PDB entry 6U5J | electron microscopy, 3.50 A resolution | chains a and m of the 24 polymer chains in the assembly

# Chain a (and m)
Name: Sheath PA0622
Organism: Pseudomonas aeruginosa (strain ATCC 15692 / DSM 22644 / CIP 104116 / JCM 14847 / LMG 12228 / 1C / PRS 101 / PAO1)
Notes: chain m of this document is another copy of the same molecule, construct and numbering; everything in this record applies to it too
Reference sequence: G3XD39 (G3XD39_PSEAE); residues 1-386 here = UniProt positions 1-386
Chain sequence (386 residues; row label = number of the first residue in the row):
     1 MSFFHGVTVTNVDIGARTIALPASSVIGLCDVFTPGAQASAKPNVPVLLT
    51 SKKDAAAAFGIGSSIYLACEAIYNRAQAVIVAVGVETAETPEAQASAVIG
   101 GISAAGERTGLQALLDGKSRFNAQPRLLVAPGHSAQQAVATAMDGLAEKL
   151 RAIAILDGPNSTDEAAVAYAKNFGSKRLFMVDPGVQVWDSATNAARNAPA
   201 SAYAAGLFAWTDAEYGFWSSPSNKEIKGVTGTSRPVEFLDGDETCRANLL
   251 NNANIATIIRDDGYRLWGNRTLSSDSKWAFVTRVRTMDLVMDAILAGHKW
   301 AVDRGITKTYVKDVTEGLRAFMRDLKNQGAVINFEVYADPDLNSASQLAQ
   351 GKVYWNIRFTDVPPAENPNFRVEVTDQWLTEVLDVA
Not modelled in the structure: 1, 385-386

# Interface between chain a and chain m
Residue-residue contacts (12):
  Asp376(a) - Ala345(m)
  Leu379(a) - Ala345(m)
  Leu379(a) - Leu348(m)
  Leu379(a) - Ala349(m)  hydrophobic
  Thr380(a) - Ala345(m)
  Glu381(a) - Lys308(m)  hydrogen bond (backbone-side chain)
  Val382(a) - Ile306(m)  hydrophobic
  Val382(a) - Thr307(m)
  Val382(a) - Lys308(m)
  Val382(a) - Val311(m)  hydrophobic
  Leu383(a) - Asn343(m)
  Asp384(a) - Lys308(m)
Interface residues without a listed pair, chain m (10 interface residues in all): Pro340, Ser344

# Summary
The interface between chain a and chain m involves 7 residues on one side and 10 on the other; the contacts
include 1 hydrogen bond. The hydrogen-bonded pair is Glu381(a)-Lys308(m).
Chain a and chain m are both Sheath PA0622 (Pseudomonas aeruginosa (strain ATCC 15692 / DSM 22644 / CIP 104116
/ JCM 14847 / LMG 12228 / 1C / PRS 101 / PAO1)); the structure, CryoEM Structure of Pyocin R2 - postcontracted
- collar, was determined by electron microscopy together with 6PYT, 6U5B, 6U5F and 6U5K from the same study.
